PDB entry 4BSK | X-ray diffraction, 4.20 A resolution (low resolution: residue-level contacts below are approximate; hydrogen-bond / salt-bridge calls are withheld) | chains A and C

# Chain A
Molecule: Vascular endothelial growth factor receptor 3
Organism: Homo sapiens
Notes: EC 2.7.10.1; fragment: ligand-binding domains d1-2, residues 23-229
UniProt: P35916 (VGFR3_HUMAN); numbering as in UniProt (aligned over 23-229)
Sequence (214 residues; row label = number of the first residue in the row):
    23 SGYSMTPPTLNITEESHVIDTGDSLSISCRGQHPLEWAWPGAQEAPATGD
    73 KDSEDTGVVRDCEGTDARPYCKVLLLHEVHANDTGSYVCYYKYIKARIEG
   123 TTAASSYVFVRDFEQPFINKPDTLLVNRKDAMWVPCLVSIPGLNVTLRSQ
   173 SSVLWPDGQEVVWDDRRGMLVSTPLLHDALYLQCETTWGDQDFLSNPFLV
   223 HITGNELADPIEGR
Unresolved in the structure: 23-27, 77-89, 114-123, 211-212, 225-236
Construct notes: cloning artifact (230-236)
UniProt features mapped onto this chain:
  - glycosylation (N-linked (GlcNAc...) asparagine): Asn33, Asn104, Asn166
Disulfides: Cys51-Cys111, Cys158-Cys206
Glycans and other covalent adducts: N-acetylglucosamine (NAG) linked to Asn33, Asn104, Asn166
From the paper describing this entry:
  - post-translational modification sites: Asn33, Asn104, Asn166

# Chain C
Molecule: Vascular endothelial growth factor C
Organism: Homo sapiens
Notes: fragment: vegf homology domain, residues 103-215
UniProt: P49767 (VEGFC_HUMAN); numbering as in UniProt (aligned over 103-215)
Sequence (121 residues; each row starts with the number of its first residue):
   101 DPTEETIKFAAAHYNTEILKSIDNEWRKTQCMPREVAIDVGKEFGVATNT
   151 FFKPPCVSVYRCGGCCNSEGLQCMNTSTSYLSKTLFEITVPLSQGPKPVT
   201 ISFANHTSCRCMSKLHHHHHH
Unresolved in the structure: 101-114, 213-221
Construct notes: expression tag (101-102, 216-221); engineered mutation Ala137 (Cys in P49767)
UniProt features mapped onto this chain:
  - glycosylation (N-linked (GlcNAc...) asparagine): Asn175, Asn205
Disulfides: Cys131-Cys173, Cys156-Cys165, Cys162-Cys209, Cys166-Cys211
Glycans and other covalent adducts: N-acetylglucosamine (NAG) linked to Asn175, Asn205
From the paper describing this entry:
  - mutagenesis - D123A/Q130A: decreased binding to Vascular endothelial growth factor receptor 3 (chain A)

# Interface between chain A and chain C
Pairs across the interface (6; chain A residue first):
  Gln172(A) with Asp123(C)
  His199(A) with Asn167(C)
  Asp200(A) with Asn167(C); Arg210(C)
  Leu202(A) with Asn167(C)
  Tyr203(A) with Asp123(C)
Also at the interface, not in a pair above, chain A (6 interface residues in all): Ala201
Also at the interface, not in a pair above, chain C (6 interface residues in all): Leu119, Trp126, Gln130

# Summary
Chain A and chain C each contribute 6 residues to their interface. N-acetylglucosamine is covalently linked to
Asn33(A), Asn104(A) and Asn166(A). Covalently linked N-acetylglucosamine: at Asn175(C) and Asn205(C). The
paper reports that D123A/Q130A of chain C reduce binding to Vascular endothelial growth factor receptor 3
(chain A); modification sites Asn33(A), Asn104(A) and Asn166(A).
Here chain A is Vascular endothelial growth factor receptor 3 and chain C is Vascular endothelial growth
factor C, both from Homo sapiens. Entry 4BSK (Crystal structure of VEGF-C in complex with VEGFR-3 domains
D1-2) was determined by X-ray diffraction together with 4BSJ from the same study.
